PDB entry 1ISM | X-ray diffraction, 3.00 A resolution | chains A and B

# Chain A (and B)
Protein: bone marrow stromal cell antigen 1
From: Homo sapiens
Notes: EC 3.2.2.5; fragment: Extracellular region; chain B of this document is another copy of the same molecule, construct and numbering; everything in this record applies to it too
Reference sequence: Q10588 (BST1_HUMAN); residues 1-265 here correspond to UniProt positions 33-297 (UniProt number = residue number + 32)
Chain sequence (265 residues; each row starts with the number of its first residue):
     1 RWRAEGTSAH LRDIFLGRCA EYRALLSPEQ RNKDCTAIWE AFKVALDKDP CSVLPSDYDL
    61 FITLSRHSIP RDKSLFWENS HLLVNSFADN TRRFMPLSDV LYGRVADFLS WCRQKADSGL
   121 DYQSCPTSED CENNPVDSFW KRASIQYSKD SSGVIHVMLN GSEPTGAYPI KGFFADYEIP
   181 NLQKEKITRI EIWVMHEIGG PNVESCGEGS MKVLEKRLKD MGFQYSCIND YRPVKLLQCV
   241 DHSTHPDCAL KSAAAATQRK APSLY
Disordered / not traced: 1, 252-265
Disulfides: C19-C35, C51-C131, C112-C125, C206-C227, C239-C248
Covalent attachments: N-acetylglucosamine (NAG) linked to N160
Sequence notes: engineered mutation D34 (Asn66 in Q10588), T63 (Asn95 in Q10588), A116 (Asn148 in Q10588)
Small-molecule neighbours: nicotinamide (NCA): W77, H81, L97, S98, D107, W140, S144, F173, E178
Curated features (UniProtKB/Swiss-Prot):
  - binding site (NAD(+)): W77, W140, E178
  - binding site (nicotinamide): W77
  - lipidation: A261 (GPI-anchor amidated alanine)
  - glycosylation: N160 (N-linked (GlcNAc...) asparagine)

# Interface between chain A and chain B
Contacting residue pairs (50):
  H10(A) with R23(B), hydrogen bond
  D13(A) with G17(B); A20(B)
  I14(A) with A20(B), hydrophobic; E21(B)
  G17(A) with D13(B); G17(B)
  R18(A) with E21(B), salt bridge
  A20(A) with D13(B); I14(B), hydrophobic
  E21(A) with I14(B); R18(B), salt bridge
  R23(A) with H10(B), hydrogen bond
  F87(A) with V240(B), hydrophobic
  R92(A) with D241(B), salt bridge
  R93(A) with V240(B); D241(B), salt bridge
  R232(A) with S243(B); L250(B)
  P233(A) with V240(B); S243(B)
  L236(A) with L236(B), hydrophobic; C239(B); S243(B); L250(B), hydrophobic
  L237(A) with L237(B), hydrophobic; V240(B)
  C239(A) with L236(B)
  V240(A) with F87(B), hydrophobic; R93(B); P233(B); L236(B), hydrophobic; L237(B)
  D241(A) with R92(B), salt bridge; R93(B), salt bridge
  S243(A) with R232(B); P233(B); L236(B)
  D247(A) with L250(B)
  C248(A) with L250(B)
  A249(A) with L250(B); K251(B), hydrogen bond (backbone-backbone)
  L250(A) with R232(B); D247(B); C248(B); A249(B); L250(B), hydrophobic; K251(B)
  K251(A) with A249(B), hydrogen bond (backbone-backbone); L250(B)
Interface residues without a listed pair, chain A (25 interface residues in all): K235
Interface residues without a listed pair, chain B (25 interface residues in all): K235

# Summary
The chain A/chain B interface involves 25 residues from each chain; the contacts include 4 hydrogen bonds and
6 salt bridges. Among the polar pairs are R18(A)-E21(B), R92(A)-D241(B) and R93(A)-D241(B). Bound to chain A:
nicotinamide. Covalently linked N-acetylglucosamine: at N160(A).
Both chains are bone marrow stromal cell antigen 1 (Homo sapiens). Entry 1ISM (Crystal Structure Analysis of
BST-1/CD157 complexed with nicotinamide) was determined by X-ray diffraction, deposited together with 1ISG,
1ISH and 1ISJ.
